7R4R - chains B and C of the 4 polymer chains in the assembly; structure by electron microscopy, 3.90 A resolution.

Chain B (and C):
Molecule: Spike glycoprotein
Organism: Severe acute respiratory syndrome coronavirus 2
Notes: chain C of this document is another copy of the same molecule, construct and numbering; everything in this record applies to it too
UniProtKB: P0DTC2 (SPIKE_SARS2); numbering as in UniProt (aligned over 1-1208)
Amino-acid sequence (1264 residues; row label = number of the first residue in the row):
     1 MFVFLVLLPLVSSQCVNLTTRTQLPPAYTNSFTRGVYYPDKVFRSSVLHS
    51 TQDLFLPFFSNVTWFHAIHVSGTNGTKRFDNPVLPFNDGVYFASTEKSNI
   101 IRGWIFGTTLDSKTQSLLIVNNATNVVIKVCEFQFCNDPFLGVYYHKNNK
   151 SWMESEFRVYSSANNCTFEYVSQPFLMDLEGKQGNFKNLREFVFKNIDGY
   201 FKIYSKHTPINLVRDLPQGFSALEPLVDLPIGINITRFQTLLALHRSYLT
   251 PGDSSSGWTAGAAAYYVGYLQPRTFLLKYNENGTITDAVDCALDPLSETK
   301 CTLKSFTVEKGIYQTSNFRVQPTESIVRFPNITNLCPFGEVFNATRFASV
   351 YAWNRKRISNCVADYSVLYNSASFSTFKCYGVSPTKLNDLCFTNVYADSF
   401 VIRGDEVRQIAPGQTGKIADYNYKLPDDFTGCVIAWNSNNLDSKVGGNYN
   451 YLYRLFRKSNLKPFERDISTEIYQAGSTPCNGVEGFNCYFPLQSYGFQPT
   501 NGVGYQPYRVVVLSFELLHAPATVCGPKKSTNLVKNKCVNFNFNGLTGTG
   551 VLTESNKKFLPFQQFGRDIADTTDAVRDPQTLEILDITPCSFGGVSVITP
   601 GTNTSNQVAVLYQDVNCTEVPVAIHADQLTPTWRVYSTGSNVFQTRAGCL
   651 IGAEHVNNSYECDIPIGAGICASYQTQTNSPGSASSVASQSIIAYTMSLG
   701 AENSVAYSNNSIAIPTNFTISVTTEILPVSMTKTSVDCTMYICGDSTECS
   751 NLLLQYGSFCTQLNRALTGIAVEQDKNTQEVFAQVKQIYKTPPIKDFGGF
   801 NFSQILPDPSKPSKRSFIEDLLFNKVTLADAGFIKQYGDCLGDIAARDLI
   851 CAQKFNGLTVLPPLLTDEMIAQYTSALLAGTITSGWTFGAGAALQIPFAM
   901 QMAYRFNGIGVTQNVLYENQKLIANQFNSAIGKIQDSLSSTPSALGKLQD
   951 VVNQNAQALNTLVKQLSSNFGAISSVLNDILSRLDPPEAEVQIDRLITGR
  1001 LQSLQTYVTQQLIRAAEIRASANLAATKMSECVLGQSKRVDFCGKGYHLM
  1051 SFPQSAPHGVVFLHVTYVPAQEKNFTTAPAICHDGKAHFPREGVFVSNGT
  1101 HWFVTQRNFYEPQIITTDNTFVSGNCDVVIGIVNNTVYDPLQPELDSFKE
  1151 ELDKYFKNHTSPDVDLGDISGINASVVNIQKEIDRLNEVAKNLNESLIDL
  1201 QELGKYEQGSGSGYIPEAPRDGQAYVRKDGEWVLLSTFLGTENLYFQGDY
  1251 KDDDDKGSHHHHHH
Disordered / not traced: 1-13, 71-75, 248-251, 519-520, 578-583, 621-640, 675-690, 829-854, 1147-1264 (chain C: 1-13, 71-75, 248-251, 519-520, 621-640, 675-690, 829-854, 1147-1264)
Cystine bridges: C15-C136, C131-C166, C291-C301, C336-C361, C379-C432, C391-C525, C538-C590, C617-C649, C662-C671, C743-C749, C1032-C1043, C1082-C1126
Glycans and other covalent adducts: N-acetylglucosamine (NAG) linked to N61, N122, N616, N709, N717, N1074, N1098, N1134
Differences from the reference sequence: variant G682 (Arg in P0DTC2), S683 (Arg in P0DTC2), S685 (Arg in P0DTC2), P942 (Ala in P0DTC2); engineered mutation P986 (Lys in P0DTC2), P987 (Val in P0DTC2); expression tag (1209-1264)
Curated features (UniProtKB/Swiss-Prot):
  - region: N280 to C301 (Putative superantigen), R403 to D405 (Integrin-binding motif), N448 to F456 (Immunodominant HLA epitope recognized by the CD8+), P681, A684 (Putative superantigen), S816 to Y837 (Fusion peptide 1), K835 to F855 (Fusion peptide 2), D1163 to E1202 (Heptad repeat 2)
  - site: R815, S816 (Cleavage)
  - glycosylation: N17 (N-linked (GlcNAc...) (complex) asparagine), N61 (N-linked (GlcNAc...) (hybrid) asparagine), N74 (N-linked (GlcNAc...) (complex) asparagine), N122 (N-linked (GlcNAc...) (hybrid) asparagine), N149 (N-linked (GlcNAc...) (complex) asparagine), N165 (N-linked (GlcNAc...) (complex) asparagine), N234 (N-linked (GlcNAc...) (high mannose) asparagine), N282 (N-linked (GlcNAc...) (complex) asparagine), T323 (O-linked (GalNAc) threonine), S325 (O-linked (HexNAc...) serine), N331 (N-linked (GlcNAc...) (complex) asparagine), N343 (N-linked (GlcNAc...) (complex) asparagine), N603 (N-linked (GlcNAc...) (hybrid) asparagine), N616 (N-linked (GlcNAc...) (complex) asparagine), N657 (N-linked (GlcNAc...) (complex) asparagine), T676 (O-linked (GlcNAc...) threonine), T678 (O-linked (GlcNAc...) threonine), N709 (N-linked (GlcNAc...) (high mannose) asparagine), N717 (N-linked (GlcNAc...) (hybrid) asparagine), N801 (N-linked (GlcNAc...) (hybrid) asparagine) and 6 more in UniProt
  - natural variant: L5 (L5F: In strain: Iota/B.1.526), S13 (S13I: In strain: Epsilon/B.1.427/B.1.429), L18 (L18F: In strain: Beta/B.1.351, Gamma/P.1 and 1 more), T19 (T19I: In strain: Omicron/BQ.1.1, Omicron/XBB.1.5 and 1 more; T19R: In strain: Delta/B.1.617.2, Omicron/BA.2 and 4 more), T20 (T20N: In strain: Gamma/P.1), L24 to A27 (sequence variant, change not given here; In strain: Omicron/BA.2, Omicron/BA.2.12.1 and 6 more), P26 (P26S: In strain: Gamma/P.1), Q52 (Q52H: In strain: Omicron/EG.5.1), A67 (A67V: In strain: Eta/B.1.525, Omicron/BA.1), H69 to V70 (deletion: In strain: Alpha/B.1.1.7, Eta/B.1.525 and 5 more), G75 (G75V: In strain: Lambda/C.37), T76 (T76I: In strain: Lambda/C.37), 82 further natural variant entries in UniProt
  - mutagenesis: H69 to V70 (Increased incorporation of cleaved spike into virions), N121 (N121Q: Partial loss of biliverdin affinity), R190 (R190K: Partial loss of biliverdin affinity), N234 (N234Q: Increased resistance to neutralizing antibodies), N331 (N331Q: Reduced viral infectivity), N343 (N343Q: Reduced viral infectivity), L452 (L452R: Increased resistance to neutralizing antibodies. Decreases HLA binding to NF9 epitope. Increased binding affinity to human ACE2), Y453 (Y453F: Decreased HLA binding to NF9 epitope. Increased binding affinity to human ACE2), A475 (A475V: Increased resistance to neutralizing antibodies), V483 (V483A: Increased resistance to neutralizing antibodies), E484 (E484D: Increased replication in human TMEM106B overexpressing cells), F490 (F490L: Increased resistance to neutralizing antibodies and human covalescent sera neutralization), 12 further mutagenesis entries in UniProt
Reported in the primary citation:
  - mutagenesis - E484K, N501Y: unchanged binding to Camel-derived nanobody 1.10
  - mutagenesis - L452R/T478K, L452R/E484Q: abolished binding to Camel-derived nanobody 1.10
  - mutagenesis - E484K: abolished binding to 2.15
  - mutagenesis - L452R/T478K: unchanged binding to 2.15

Interface between chain B and chain C:
Residue-residue contacts - 117 pairs, chain B then chain C:
  N317(B) with V736(C); D737(C)
  R319(B) with M740(C); D745(C), salt bridge
  R355(B) with G232(C)
  R357(B) with P230(C), hydrogen bond (side chain-backbone); I231(C), hydrogen bond (side chain-backbone)
  G381(B) with R983(C), hydrogen bond (backbone-side chain); L984(C)
  V382(B) with R983(C); L984(C)
  S383(B) with R983(C), hydrogen bond (backbone-backbone); L984(C); D985(C)
  K386(B) with L981(C), hydrogen bond (side chain-backbone); S982(C), hydrogen bond (side chain-backbone); R983(C); L984(C), hydrogen bond (side chain-backbone)
  N394(B) with P230(C)
  Y396(B) with P230(C)
  A475(B) with Y369(C), hydrogen bond (backbone-side chain)
  G476(B) with Y369(C)
  S477(B) with Y369(C), hydrogen bond; N370(C)
  F486(B) with F377(C)
  K557(B) with F43(C)
  K558(B) with F43(C)
  F562(B) with D40(C); K41(C); P225(C), hydrophobic
  Q563(B) with K41(C), hydrogen bond (side chain-backbone); V42(C)
  G566(B) with V42(C)
  R567(B) with V42(C); R44(C), hydrogen bond (backbone-side chain)
  D568(B) with R44(C)
  D571(B) with V976(C)
  D574(B) with F43(C)
  F592(B) with G857(C)
  D614(B) with T859(C)
  G667(B) with L864(C)
  A668(B) with P863(C); L864(C), hydrogen bond (backbone-backbone); M869(C)
  G669(B) with L864(C), hydrogen bond (backbone-backbone); M869(C)
  M697(B) with Y873(C)
  L699(B) with I788(C), hydrophobic; Q872(C); Y873(C), hydrophobic
  G700(B) with I788(C)
  A701(B) with Q787(C); I788(C), hydrogen bond (backbone-backbone)
  E702(B) with I788(C), hydrogen bond (backbone-backbone); K790(C)
  N703(B) with Q787(C); I788(C), hydrogen bond (backbone-backbone); Y789(C), hydrogen bond (side chain-backbone); K790(C), hydrogen bond (backbone-backbone)
  S704(B) with K790(C)
  V705(B) with K790(C); P792(C); T883(C); Q895(C)
  A706(B) with Q895(C)
  Y707(B) with P792(C), hydrophobic; D796(C); F797(C); I882(C), hydrophobic; I896(C); P897(C), hydrogen bond (side chain-backbone); F898(C)
  S708(B) with P897(C)
  N709(B) with P897(C)
  I712(B) with Q895(C); I896(C), hydrophobic
  A713(B) with Q895(C)
  Q957(B) with R765(C), hydrogen bond
  T961(B) with Q762(C); R765(C)
  Q965(B) with S758(C); F759(C); Q762(C)
  N969(B) with Q755(C)
  F970(B) with Q755(C); Y756(C), hydrogen bond (backbone-backbone); F759(C), hydrophobic
  G971(B) with Q755(C), hydrogen bond (backbone-backbone); Y756(C)
  A972(B) with Q755(C), hydrogen bond (backbone-side chain)
  R995(B) with D994(C), salt bridge
  Q1002(B) with F759(C)
  I1013(B) with L1012(C), hydrophobic
  R1039(B) with E1031(C), salt bridge; R1039(C)
  V1040(B) with G889(C); S1030(C); L1034(C); G1035(C)
  D1041(B) with Q784(C); G889(C); L1034(C)
  G1046(B) with G889(C); A890(C)
  Y1047(B) with A890(C)
  E1072(B) with Q895(C), hydrogen bond
  T1077(B) with M900(C)
  P1079(B) with Y917(C), hydrophobic
  F1089(B) with N914(C)
  P1090(B) with Q913(C)
  V1094(B) with Y904(C)
  R1107(B) with Y904(C); N907(C); Q913(C)
  F1121(B) with N914(C)
  S1123(B) with E1111(C)
  I1130(B) with Q920(C)
Also at the interface, not in a pair above, chain B (85 interface residues in all): L390, N487, T549, F559, L560, I569, S711, G999, S1003, T1006, E1017, K1045, Y1067, N1074, A1078, G1093, V1128, L1141
Also at the interface, not in a pair above, chain C (85 interface residues in all): D198, T376, K378, G757, K786, T791, L858, T866, F888, G891, T912, E918, I980, Q1005, I1013, R1019, T1027, Q1113, E1144

Overview:
The chain B/chain C interface involves 85 residues from each chain; the contacts include 24 hydrogen bonds and
3 salt bridges. Among the polar pairs are R319(B)-D745(C), R995(B)-D994(C) and R1039(B)-E1031(C). The paper
reports that L452R/T478K and L452R/E484Q of chain B abolish binding to Camel-derived nanobody 1.10; E484K of
chain B abolishes binding to 2.15.
Chain B and chain C are both Spike glycoprotein (Severe acute respiratory syndrome coronavirus 2); the
structure, The SARS-CoV-2 spike in complex with the 1.10 neutralizing nanobody, was determined by electron
microscopy (same publication as 7R4I and 7R4Q).
